Entry 1CFS (X-ray diffraction, 2.75 A resolution); this record covers chains A and C of the 3 polymer chains in the assembly.

== Chain A ==
Molecule: Protein (IGG2A kappa antibody CB41 (light chain))
From: Mus musculus
Notes: fragment: fab; antibody fragment or engineered binder
Amino-acid sequence (214 residues; numbered 1 to 214; the number before each row is that of its first residue):
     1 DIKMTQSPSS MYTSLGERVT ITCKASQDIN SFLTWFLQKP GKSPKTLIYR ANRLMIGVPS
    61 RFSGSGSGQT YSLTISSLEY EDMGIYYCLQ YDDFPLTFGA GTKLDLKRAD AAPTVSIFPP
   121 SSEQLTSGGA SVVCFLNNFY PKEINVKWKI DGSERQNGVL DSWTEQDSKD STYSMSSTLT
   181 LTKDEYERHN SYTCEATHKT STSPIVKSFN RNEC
Disulfide bonds: Cys-23/Cys-88, Cys-134/Cys-194

== Chain C ==
Molecule: Protein (ANTIGEN bound peptide)
Amino-acid sequence (11 residues; each row starts with the number of its first residue):
     1 GLYEWGGARI T
Reported in the primary citation:
  - contacts within the chain: Gly-1/Arg-9 (hydrogen bond)

== Chain A / chain C interface ==
Pairs across the interface - 18 pairs, chain A then chain C:
  Phe-32(A) / Trp-5(C)
  Phe-32(A) / Gly-6(C)
  Phe-32(A) / Gly-7(C)
  Thr-34(A) / Trp-5(C)
  Tyr-49(A) / Glu-4(C)
  Tyr-49(A) / Trp-5(C)
  Arg-50(A) / Glu-4(C)  hydrogen bond (side chain-backbone)
  Arg-50(A) / Trp-5(C)  hydrogen bond (side chain-backbone)
  Arg-50(A) / Gly-6(C)
  Tyr-91(A) / Trp-5(C)  hydrogen bond (side chain-backbone)
  Tyr-91(A) / Gly-6(C)
  Tyr-91(A) / Gly-7(C)
  Tyr-91(A) / Ala-8(C)  hydrogen bond (backbone-backbone)
  Asp-92(A) / Ala-8(C)
  Asp-93(A) / Ala-8(C)
  Phe-94(A) / Ala-8(C)  hydrophobic
  Phe-94(A) / Arg-9(C)
  Phe-94(A) / Ile-10(C)  hydrophobic
Other interface residues (no listed pair), chain A (9 interface residues in all): Thr-46
From the paper, about this interface:
  - pairs named by the authors: Phe-32(A)/Gly-7(C), Tyr-49(A)/Trp-5(C), Arg-50(A)/Glu-4(C), Tyr-91(A)/Gly-6(C), Tyr-91(A)/Trp-5(C), Tyr-91(A)/Ala-8(C), Phe-94(A)/Ile-10(C), Phe-94(A)/Ala-8(C)
  - epitope / paratope residues, chain A: Phe-32(A), Tyr-49(A), Arg-50(A), Tyr-91(A), Phe-94(A)
  - epitope / paratope residues, chain C: Trp-5(C), Ala-8(C), Ile-10(C)

== Overview ==
9 residues of chain A face 7 of chain C across their interface, with 4 hydrogen bonds. Polar contacts include
Arg-50(A)/Glu-4(C), Arg-50(A)/Trp-5(C) and Tyr-91(A)/Trp-5(C). The authors report contacts between Phe-32(A)
and Gly-7(C), Tyr-49(A) and Trp-5(C) and Arg-50(A) and Glu-4(C) among others. The paper reports
epitope/paratope residues Phe-32(A), Tyr-49(A) and Trp-5(C) among others; contacts within the chain involving
Gly-1(C) and Arg-9(C).
Chain A is Protein (IGG2A kappa antibody CB41 (light chain)) (Mus musculus) and chain C is Protein (ANTIGEN
bound peptide); the structure, Anti-P24 (HIV-1) fab fragment CB41 complexed with an epitope-unrelated peptide,
was determined by X-ray diffraction (same publication as 1HI6, 1CFT, 1CFN, 1CFQ and 1BOG).
